Entry 7F15 (X-ray diffraction, 2.65 A resolution); this record covers chains A and B.

# Chain A
Protein: Spike protein S1
Source organism: Severe acute respiratory syndrome coronavirus 2
UniProt: P0DTC2 (SPIKE_SARS2); residue numbers follow UniProt; this construct covers 334-530
Amino-acid sequence (223 residues; each row starts with the number of its first residue):
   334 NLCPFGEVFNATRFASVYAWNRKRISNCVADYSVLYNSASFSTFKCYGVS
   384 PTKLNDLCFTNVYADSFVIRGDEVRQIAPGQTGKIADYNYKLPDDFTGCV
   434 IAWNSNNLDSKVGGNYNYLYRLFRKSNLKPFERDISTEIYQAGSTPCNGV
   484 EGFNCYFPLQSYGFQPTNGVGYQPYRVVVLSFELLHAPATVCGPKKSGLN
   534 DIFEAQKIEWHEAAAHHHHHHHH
Unresolved in the structure: 517-556
Differences from the reference sequence: expression tag (531-556)
Swiss-Prot annotation at these positions:
  - region: R403 to D405 (Integrin-binding motif), N448 to F456 (Immunodominant HLA epitope recognized by the CD8+)
  - glycosylation: N343 (N-linked (GlcNAc...) (complex) asparagine)
  - natural variant: G339 (G339D: In strain: Omicron/BA.1, Omicron/BA.2 and 4 more; G339H: In strain: Omicron/BA.2.75, Omicron/XBB.1.5 and 1 more), R346 (R346K: In strain: Mu/B.1.621; R346T: In strain: Omicron/BQ.1.1, Omicron/XBB.1.5 and 1 more), L368 (L368I: In strain: Omicron/XBB.1.5, Omicron/EG.5.1), S371 (S371F: In strain: Omicron/BA.2, Omicron/BA.2.12.1 and 6 more; S371L: In strain: Omicron/BA.1), S373 (S373P: In strain: Omicron/BA.1, Omicron/BA.2 and 7 more), S375 (S375F: In strain: Omicron/BA.1, Omicron/BA.2 and 7 more), T376 (T376A: In strain: Omicron/BA.2, Omicron/BA.2.12.1 and 5 more), D405 (D405N: In strain: Omicron/BA.2, Omicron/BA.2.12.1 and 6 more), R408 (R408S: In strain: Omicron/BA.2, Omicron/BA.2.12.1 and 6 more), K417 (K417N: In strain: Beta/B.1.351, Omicron/BA.1 and 8 more; K417T: In strain: Gamma/P.1), N440 (N440K: In strain: Omicron/BA.1, Omicron/BA.2 and 7 more), K444 (K444T: In strain: Omicron/BQ.1.1), 16 further natural variant entries in UniProt
  - mutagenesis: N343 (N343Q: Reduced viral infectivity), L452 (L452R: Increased resistance to neutralizing antibodies. Decreases HLA binding to NF9 epitope. Increased binding affinity to human ACE2), Y453 (Y453F: Decreased HLA binding to NF9 epitope. Increased binding affinity to human ACE2), A475 (A475V: Increased resistance to neutralizing antibodies), V483 (V483A: Increased resistance to neutralizing antibodies), E484 (E484D: Increased replication in human TMEM106B overexpressing cells), F490 (F490L: Increased resistance to neutralizing antibodies and human covalescent sera neutralization), Q493 (Q493N: Reduced host ACE2-binding affinity in vitro; Q493Y: Reduced host ACE2-binding affinity in vitro), N501 (N501T: Reduced host ACE2-binding affinity in vitro; N501Y: Increased binding affinity to human ACE2), H519 (H519P: Increased resistance to human covalescent sera neutralization)
Disulfides: C336-C361, C379-C432, C480-C488
Covalent attachments: N-acetylglucosamine (NAG) linked to N343

# Chain B
Protein: Antibody
Source organism: Homo sapiens
Notes: antibody fragment or engineered binder
Amino-acid sequence (253 residues; row label = number of the first residue in the row):
     1 QVQLVQSGAEVKKPGASVKISCKTSGYTFTEYTMYWVRQAPGQRLEWMGG
    51 INPNQGDTSYNQKFKGRATLTVDKSATTAYMELSSLRSEDTAVYYCARDG
   101 YPYYFAMDYWGQGTTVTVSSGGGGSGGGGSGGGGSDIQMTQSPSSLSASV
   151 GDRVTITCKASQNVDTNVAWYQQKPGKAPKGLIYSASSRYSGVPSRFSGS
   201 GSGTDFTLTISSVQPEDLATYFCQQYNTYPWTFGQGTKVEIKAAAHHHHH
   251 HHH
Unresolved in the structure: 120-134, 244-253
Disulfides: C22-C96, C158-C223

# Chain A / chain B interface
Pairs across the interface - 33 pairs, chain A then chain B:
  F456(A) with Q55(B)
  Q474(A) with Y101(B), hydrogen bond (backbone-side chain)
  A475(A) with Y101(B)
  G476(A) with D99(B); Y101(B)
  S477(A) with D99(B), hydrogen bond; Y101(B); F105(B); A106(B), hydrogen bond (side chain-backbone); Y226(B)
  T478(A) with Y226(B), hydrogen bond (side chain-backbone); N227(B); T228(B); Y229(B); W231(B), hydrogen bond
  P479(A) with N167(B); Y226(B); N227(B)
  F486(A) with T33(B); G50(B); I51(B); N52(B); D57(B); T58(B); S59(B); Y229(B)
  N487(A) with T33(B), hydrogen bond; Y35(B); N52(B), hydrogen bond; Y229(B), hydrogen bond
  Y489(A) with N52(B); Q55(B); D57(B), hydrogen bond

# Overview
Chain A and chain B form an interface of 10 and 19 residues respectively; the contacts include 9 hydrogen
bonds. Polar pairs include Q474(A)-Y101(B), S477(A)-D99(B) and S477(A)-A106(B). N-acetylglucosamine is
covalently linked to N343(A). Curated annotation (UniProt) lists 10 mutagenesis sites on chain A.
Chain A is Spike protein S1 (Severe acute respiratory syndrome coronavirus 2) and chain B is Antibody (Homo
sapiens); the structure, A SARS-CoV-2 neutralizing antibody, was determined by X-ray diffraction.
